9FRW - chains Q and R of the 28 polymer chains in the assembly; structure by X-ray diffraction, 2.85 A resolution.

== Chain Q ==
Name: Proteasome subunit alpha type-4
From: Saccharomyces cerevisiae
Reference sequence: P40303 (PSA4_YEAST); residues -1 to 252 here correspond to UniProt positions 1-254 (UniProt number = residue number + 2)
Sequence (254 residues; row label = number of the first residue in the row; numbers below 1 keep their minus sign (Met-1 is residue -1)):
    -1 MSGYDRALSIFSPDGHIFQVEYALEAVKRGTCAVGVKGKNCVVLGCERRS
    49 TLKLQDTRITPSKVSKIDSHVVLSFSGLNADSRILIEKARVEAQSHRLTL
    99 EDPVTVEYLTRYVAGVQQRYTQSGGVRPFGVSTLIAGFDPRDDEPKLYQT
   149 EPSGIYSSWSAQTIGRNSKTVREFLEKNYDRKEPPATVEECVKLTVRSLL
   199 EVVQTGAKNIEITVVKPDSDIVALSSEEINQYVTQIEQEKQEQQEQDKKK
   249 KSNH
Unresolved in the structure: -1 to 0, 241-252

== Chain R ==
Name: Proteasome subunit alpha type-5
From: Saccharomyces cerevisiae
Reference sequence: P32379 (PSA5_YEAST); residues -7 to 252 here correspond to UniProt positions 1-260 (UniProt number = residue number + 8)
Sequence (260 residues; each row starts with the number of its first residue; numbers below 1 keep their minus sign (Met-7 is residue -7)):
    -7 MFLTRSEYDRGVSTFSPEGRLFQVEYSLEAIKLGSTAIGIATKEGVVLGV
    43 EKRATSPLLESDSIEKIVEIDRHIGCAMSGLTADARSMIEHARTAAVTHN
    93 LYYDEDINVESLTQSVCDLALRFGEGASGEERLMSRPFGVALLIAGHDAD
   143 DGYQLFHAEPSGTFYRYNAKAIGSGSEGAQAELLNEWHSSLTLKEAELLV
   193 LKILKQVMEEKLDENNAQLSCITKQDGFKIYDNEKTAELIKELKEKEAAE
   243 SPEEADVEMS
Unresolved in the structure: -7 to 0, 118-124, 243-252

== Chain Q / chain R interface ==
Pairs across the interface (64):
  Asp3(Q) with Glu117(R)
  Arg4(Q) with Glu117(R)
  Ala5(Q) with Val4(R), hydrophobic; Glu117(R); Ser127(R)
  Ser7(Q) with Ser127(R); Arg128(R)
  Ile8(Q) with Gln15(R)
  Phe9(Q) with Gln15(R); Tyr18(R), hydrophobic; Ser19(R); Ala22(R), hydrophobic; Leu73(R), hydrophobic; Arg128(R); Pro129(R); Gly131(R)
  Ser10(Q) with Tyr18(R)
  Pro11(Q) with Tyr18(R), hydrophobic; Glu21(R)
  Asp12(Q) with Glu21(R)
  Gly13(Q) with Tyr18(R); Glu21(R); Ala22(R)
  His14(Q) with Leu25(R)
  Ile15(Q) with Leu73(R), hydrophobic; Arg128(R)
  Lys35(Q) with Glu52(R), salt bridge
  Gln116(Q) with Ala75(R); Asp76(R); Arg128(R)
  Thr119(Q) with Arg128(R), hydrogen bond (backbone-side chain)
  Gln120(Q) with Met126(R); Ser127(R), hydrogen bond (backbone-backbone); Arg128(R); Pro129(R); Phe130(R)
  Ser121(Q) with Ser127(R)
  Gly122(Q) with Ser127(R)
  Ser151(Q) with Ala75(R)
  Gly152(Q) with Ala75(R)
  Ile153(Q) with Thr74(R); Ala75(R), hydrophobic
  Ser155(Q) with Leu51(R); Ser55(R)
  Ser156(Q) with Leu51(R); Glu52(R), hydrogen bond; Ser55(R), hydrogen bond (backbone-side chain)
  Trp157(Q) with Thr47(R); Ser48(R); Leu50(R); Leu51(R); Glu52(R)
  Ser158(Q) with Leu50(R), hydrogen bond (backbone-backbone); Glu52(R)
  Ala159(Q) with Leu50(R)
  Leu173(Q) with Leu50(R), hydrophobic
  Glu174(Q) with Ser48(R), hydrogen bond; Pro49(R); Leu50(R)
  Tyr177(Q) with Leu50(R), hydrophobic
  Arg179(Q) with Pro49(R), hydrogen bond (side chain-backbone); Leu50(R), hydrogen bond (side chain-backbone); Leu51(R), hydrogen bond (side chain-backbone); Glu52(R)
Interface residues without a listed pair, chain Q (31 interface residues in all): Arg170
Interface residues without a listed pair, chain R (27 interface residues in all): Asp1, Ser79

== Summary ==
Chain Q and chain R form an interface of 31 and 27 residues respectively, with 9 hydrogen bonds and 1 salt
bridge. Among the polar pairs are Lys35(Q)-Glu52(R), Thr119(Q)-Arg128(R) and Ser156(Q)-Glu52(R).
Here chain Q is Proteasome subunit alpha type-4 and chain R is Proteasome subunit alpha type-5, both from
Saccharomyces cerevisiae. Entry 9FRW (Yeast 20S proteasome with human beta1i (1-51)) was determined by X-ray
diffraction (same publication as 9FSU, 9FST, 9FSV, 9FT0 and 9FT1).
